PDB entry 3ENO | X-ray diffraction, 3.02 A resolution | chains A and C of the 3 polymer chains in the assembly

Chain A:
Protein: Putative O-sialoglycoprotein endopeptidase
Source organism: Thermoplasma acidophilum
Notes: EC 3.4.24.57
UniProtKB: Q9HLA5 (GCP_THEAC); residues 1-329 here = UniProt positions 1-329
Sequence (334 residues; row label = number of the first residue in the row; numbers below 1 keep their minus sign (Gly-4 is residue -4)):
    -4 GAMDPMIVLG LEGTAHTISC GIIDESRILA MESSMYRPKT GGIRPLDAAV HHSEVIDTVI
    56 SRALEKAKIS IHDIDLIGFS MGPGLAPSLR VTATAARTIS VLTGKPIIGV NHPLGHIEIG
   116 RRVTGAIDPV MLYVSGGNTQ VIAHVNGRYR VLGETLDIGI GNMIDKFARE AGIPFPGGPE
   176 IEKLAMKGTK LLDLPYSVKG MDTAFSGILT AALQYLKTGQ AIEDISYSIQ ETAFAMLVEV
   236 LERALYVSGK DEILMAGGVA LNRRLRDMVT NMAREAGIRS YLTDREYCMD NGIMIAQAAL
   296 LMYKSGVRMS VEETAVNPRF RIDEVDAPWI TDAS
Not modelled in the structure: -4, 326-329
Differences from the reference sequence: expression tag (-4 to 0)
Swiss-Prot annotation at these positions:
  - binding site (Fe cation): His107, His111, Tyr128, Asp285
  - binding site (L-threonylcarbamoyladenylate): Tyr128 to Gly132, Asp160, Gly173, Glu177, Asn257
Metal / ion sites: Mg2+: Tyr128, Asp285

Chain C:
Protein: uncharacterized protein PF2011
Source organism: Pyrococcus furiosus
UniProtKB: Q8TZI1 (Q8TZI1_PYRFU); numbering as in UniProt (aligned over 1-82)
Sequence (87 residues; each row starts with the number of its first residue; numbers below 1 keep their minus sign (Gly-4 is residue -4)):
    -4 GAMDPMKAKR VQAKIEMEFP SEDVAKVVYE AVLYEHLSVP YRRSEIDFKL EGKKIILDIK
    56 ATDSSALRGT VNSYLRWIKA AIDVIEV
Not modelled in the structure: -4 to 4, 82
Differences from the reference sequence: expression tag (-4 to 0); engineered mutation Met12 (Ile in Q8TZI1)
Reported in the primary citation:
  - mutagenesis - A75Y/V79R: decreased binding to Putative O-sialoglycoprotein endopeptidase (chain A)
  - mutagenesis - A75Y, V79R: decreased growth

Interface between chain A and chain C:
Residue-residue contacts (27; chain A residue first):
  Ala44(A) - Arg71(C)
  Val45(A) - Arg71(C)
  Ser48(A) - Arg71(C)
  Ser48(A) - Lys74(C)
  Ser48(A) - Asp78(C)
  Glu49(A) - Lys74(C)
  Asp52(A) - Asp78(C)
  Arg85(A) - Glu30(C)  salt bridge
  Arg85(A) - Ser33(C)
  Arg85(A) - Val34(C)
  Arg85(A) - Trp72(C)
  Ala88(A) - Glu30(C)
  Thr89(A) - Glu30(C)
  Thr89(A) - Trp72(C)
  Thr89(A) - Ala75(C)
  Ala90(A) - Val79(C)
  Arg92(A) - Ala26(C)
  Arg92(A) - Tyr29(C)
  Arg92(A) - Glu30(C)  salt bridge
  Thr93(A) - Ala26(C)
  Thr93(A) - Ala76(C)
  Thr93(A) - Val79(C)
  Ile94(A) - Val79(C)  hydrophobic
  Val96(A) - Val22(C)  hydrophobic
  Leu97(A) - Ile80(C)
  Glu307(A) - Tyr29(C)
  Ala310(A) - Ser33(C)
Also at the interface, not in a pair above, chain A (21 interface residues in all): Pro82, Val86, Val306, Thr309, Val311
Also at the interface, not in a pair above, chain C (15 interface residues in all): Pro35
Interface features reported in the paper:
  - pairs named by the authors: Arg92(A)-Glu30(C) (salt bridge)
  - interface residues, chain A: Thr89(A), Ala90(A), Thr93(A)
  - interface residues, chain C: Ala26(C), Ala75(C), Val79(C)
  - hot spots on chain C (mutagenesis) - A75Y, V79R: decreased binding to Putative O-sialoglycoprotein endopeptidase (chain A)

Summary:
21 residues of chain A face 15 of chain C across their interface, with 2 salt bridges. Among the polar pairs
are Arg85(A)-Glu30(C) and Arg92(A)-Glu30(C). The paper describes a salt bridge between Arg92(A) and Glu30(C).
From the paper: A75Y/V79R, A75Y and V79R of chain C reduce binding to Putative O-sialoglycoprotein
endopeptidase (chain A); interface residues Thr89(A), Ala90(A) and Ala26(C) among others.
Chain A is Putative O-sialoglycoprotein endopeptidase (Thermoplasma acidophilum) and chain C is
uncharacterized protein PF2011 (Pyrococcus furiosus); the structure, Crystal structure of Pyrococcus furiosus
Pcc1 in complex with Thermoplasma acidophilum Kae1, was determined by X-ray diffraction (same publication as
3EN9, 3ENC and 3ENH).
